5UVJ - chain A; structure by X-ray diffraction, 2.05 A resolution.

== Chain A ==
Molecule: Lysozyme C
From: Gallus gallus
Notes: EC 3.2.1.17
Reference sequence: P00698 (LYSC_CHICK); residues 1-129 here correspond to UniProt positions 19-147 (UniProt number = residue number + 18)
Sequence (129 residues; numbered 1 to 129; the number before each row is that of its first residue):
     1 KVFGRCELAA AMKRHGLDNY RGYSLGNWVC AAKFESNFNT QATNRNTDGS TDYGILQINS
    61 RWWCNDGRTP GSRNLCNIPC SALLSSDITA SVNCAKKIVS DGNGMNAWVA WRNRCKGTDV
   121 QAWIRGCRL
Disulfides: C6-C127, C30-C115, C64-C80, C76-C94
Bound ions: Na+: S60, C64, S72, R73
Curated features (UniProtKB/Swiss-Prot):
  - active site: E35, D52
  - binding site (substrate): D101
From the paper describing this entry:
  - Na+ coordination: S60, C64, S72

== Summary ==
S60, C64, S72 and R73 form the Na+ site. Curated annotation (UniProt) lists active-site residues E35 and D52
and substrate-binding residue D101. The paper reports Na+ coordination by S60, C64 and S72.
Chain A is Lysozyme C (Gallus gallus); the structure, Serial Millisecond Crystallography of Membrane and
Soluble Protein Micro-crystals using Synchrotron Radiation, was determined by X-ray diffraction, deposited
together with 5UVL.
